9D93 - chains Pa and Pc of the 45 polymer chains in the assembly; structure by electron microscopy, 2.85 A resolution.

[Chain Pa (and Pc)]
Protein: Tail spike, gp29
From: Mycobacterium phage Bxb1
Notes: chain Pc of this document is another copy of the same molecule, construct and numbering; everything in this record applies to it too
UniProtKB: Q9B092 (Q9B092_BPMB1); numbering as in UniProt (aligned over 1-617)
Chain sequence (617 residues; each row starts with the number of its first residue):
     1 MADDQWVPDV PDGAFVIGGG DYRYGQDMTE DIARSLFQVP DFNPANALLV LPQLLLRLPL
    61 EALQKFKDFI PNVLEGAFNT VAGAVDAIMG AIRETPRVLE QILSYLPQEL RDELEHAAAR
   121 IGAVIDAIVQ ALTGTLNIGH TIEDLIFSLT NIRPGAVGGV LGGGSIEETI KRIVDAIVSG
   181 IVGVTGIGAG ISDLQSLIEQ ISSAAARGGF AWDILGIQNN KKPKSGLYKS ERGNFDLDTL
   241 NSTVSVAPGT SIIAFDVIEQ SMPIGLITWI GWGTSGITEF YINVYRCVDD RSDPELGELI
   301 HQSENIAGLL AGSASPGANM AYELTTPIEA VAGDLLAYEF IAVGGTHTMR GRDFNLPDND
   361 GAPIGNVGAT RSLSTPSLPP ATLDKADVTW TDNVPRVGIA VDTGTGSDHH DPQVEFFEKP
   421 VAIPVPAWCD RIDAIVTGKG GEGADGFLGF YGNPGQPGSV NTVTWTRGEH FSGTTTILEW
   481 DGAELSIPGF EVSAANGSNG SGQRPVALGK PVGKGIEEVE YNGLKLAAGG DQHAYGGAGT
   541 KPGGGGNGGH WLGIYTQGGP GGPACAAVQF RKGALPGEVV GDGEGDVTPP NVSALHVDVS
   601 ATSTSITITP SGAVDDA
Disordered / not traced: 1-3, 614-617

[Chain Pa / chain Pc interface]
Residue-residue contacts (147):
  F69(Pa) - F42(Pc)
  F69(Pa) - N43(Pc)
  F69(Pa) - P44(Pc)
  R97(Pa) - V98(Pc)
  Q101(Pa) - V98(Pc)
  Q101(Pa) - L99(Pc)
  I102(Pa) - I102(Pc)  hydrophobic
  Y105(Pa) - I102(Pc)  hydrophobic
  Y105(Pa) - L103(Pc)  hydrophobic
  Y105(Pa) - L106(Pc)  hydrogen bond (side chain-backbone)
  Y105(Pa) - P107(Pc)
  Y105(Pa) - Q108(Pc)
  Y105(Pa) - R111(Pc)  hydrogen bond (backbone-side chain)
  L106(Pa) - L106(Pc)  hydrophobic
  L110(Pa) - R111(Pc)
  L110(Pa) - L114(Pc)
  E113(Pa) - A118(Pc)
  L114(Pa) - L114(Pc)
  A117(Pa) - I121(Pc)
  R120(Pa) - I125(Pc)
  I121(Pa) - I121(Pc)  hydrophobic
  V124(Pa) - I125(Pc)  hydrophobic
  V124(Pa) - I142(Pc)  hydrophobic
  A127(Pa) - I142(Pc)  hydrophobic
  I128(Pa) - L149(Pc)  hydrophobic
  A131(Pa) - L149(Pc)  hydrophobic
  A131(Pa) - T150(Pc)
  L132(Pa) - L149(Pc)
  T133(Pa) - G553(Pc)
  T133(Pa) - I554(Pc)  hydrogen bond (backbone-backbone)
  G134(Pa) - G553(Pc)
  T135(Pa) - L552(Pc)
  T135(Pa) - G553(Pc)
  D144(Pa) - L552(Pc)
  F147(Pa) - Y535(Pc)  hydrophobic
  F147(Pa) - H550(Pc)
  F147(Pa) - L552(Pc)  hydrophobic
  F147(Pa) - Y555(Pc)  hydrophobic
  N151(Pa) - Y535(Pc)
  N151(Pa) - Y555(Pc)  hydrogen bond (backbone-side chain)
  I152(Pa) - Y555(Pc)
  R153(Pa) - I554(Pc)
  R153(Pa) - Y555(Pc)
  A156(Pa) - L149(Pc)
  A156(Pa) - T150(Pc)
  A156(Pa) - N151(Pc)  hydrogen bond (backbone-backbone)
  A156(Pa) - I152(Pc)  hydrogen bond (backbone-backbone)
  V157(Pa) - I152(Pc)
  G158(Pa) - I152(Pc)  hydrogen bond (backbone-backbone)
  G158(Pa) - P154(Pc)
  G159(Pa) - P154(Pc)
  V160(Pa) - E167(Pc)
  V160(Pa) - K171(Pc)
  L161(Pa) - V174(Pc)  hydrophobic
  L161(Pa) - A189(Pc)
  L161(Pa) - I191(Pc)  hydrophobic
  I166(Pa) - I166(Pc)  hydrophobic
  I166(Pa) - I170(Pc)  hydrophobic
  T169(Pa) - I170(Pc)
  R172(Pa) - I191(Pc)
  I173(Pa) - I170(Pc)  hydrophobic
  I173(Pa) - I191(Pc)  hydrophobic
  I173(Pa) - L194(Pc)
  A176(Pa) - I191(Pc)  hydrophobic
  A176(Pa) - Q195(Pc)
  I177(Pa) - L194(Pc)  hydrophobic
  I177(Pa) - I198(Pc)  hydrophobic
  S179(Pa) - Q195(Pc)
  G180(Pa) - Q195(Pc)
  G180(Pa) - I198(Pc)
  G180(Pa) - E199(Pc)
  I181(Pa) - I198(Pc)  hydrophobic
  I181(Pa) - S202(Pc)  hydrogen bond (backbone-side chain)
  G188(Pa) - K541(Pc)  hydrogen bond (backbone-side chain)
  A189(Pa) - K541(Pc)
  S192(Pa) - A527(Pc)
  S192(Pa) - K541(Pc)  hydrogen bond (side chain-backbone)
  D193(Pa) - E418(Pc)
  D193(Pa) - K541(Pc)  salt bridge
  S196(Pa) - F416(Pc)
  S196(Pa) - A527(Pc)
  L197(Pa) - F416(Pc)  hydrophobic
  E199(Pa) - K525(Pc)  salt bridge
  Q200(Pa) - V414(Pc)
  I201(Pa) - S202(Pc)
  I201(Pa) - A205(Pc)
  A204(Pa) - A205(Pc)
  A204(Pa) - G209(Pc)
  A205(Pa) - A205(Pc)
  R207(Pa) - W212(Pc)
  R207(Pa) - D411(Pc)
  G208(Pa) - G208(Pc)
  F210(Pa) - W212(Pc)  hydrophobic
  A211(Pa) - W212(Pc)
  A211(Pa) - L215(Pc)  hydrophobic
  I214(Pa) - W212(Pc)  hydrophobic
  I217(Pa) - A332(Pc)  hydrophobic
  N219(Pa) - G333(Pc)
  N220(Pa) - V257(Pc)
  N220(Pa) - E259(Pc)  hydrogen bond (side chain-backbone)
  N220(Pa) - G333(Pc)
  K221(Pa) - V257(Pc)
  K222(Pa) - G233(Pc)  hydrogen bond (side chain-backbone)
  K222(Pa) - N234(Pc)
  K222(Pa) - D256(Pc)  salt bridge
  K222(Pa) - V257(Pc)
  K222(Pa) - E259(Pc)
  P223(Pa) - V257(Pc)
  K224(Pa) - N234(Pc)
  K224(Pa) - F255(Pc)  hydrogen bond (side chain-backbone)
  K224(Pa) - V367(Pc)  hydrogen bond (side chain-backbone)
  L227(Pa) - A362(Pc)
  L227(Pa) - P363(Pc)
  L227(Pa) - I364(Pc)
  L227(Pa) - N366(Pc)
  L227(Pa) - V367(Pc)  hydrophobic
  Y228(Pa) - G361(Pc)
  Y228(Pa) - A362(Pc)  hydrophobic
  K229(Pa) - D289(Pc)  salt bridge
  K229(Pa) - G333(Pc)  hydrogen bond (side chain-backbone)
  L237(Pa) - F354(Pc)
  D238(Pa) - F235(Pc)
  D238(Pa) - T239(Pc)  hydrogen bond
  D238(Pa) - R352(Pc)  hydrogen bond (backbone-side chain)
  D238(Pa) - F354(Pc)
  T239(Pa) - T239(Pc)
  L240(Pa) - R352(Pc)
  I270(Pa) - L356(Pc)  hydrophobic
  I270(Pa) - P357(Pc)  hydrophobic
  G317(Pa) - P357(Pc)
  A318(Pa) - P357(Pc)  hydrophobic
  N319(Pa) - P357(Pc)  hydrogen bond (side chain-backbone)
  N319(Pa) - D358(Pc)  hydrogen bond (side chain-backbone)
  N319(Pa) - N359(Pc)
  R350(Pa) - N355(Pc)  hydrogen bond (side chain-backbone)
  T405(Pa) - D289(Pc)  hydrogen bond (side chain-backbone)
  T405(Pa) - P363(Pc)
  G530(Pa) - R172(Pc)
  D531(Pa) - G162(Pc)
  D531(Pa) - R172(Pc)  hydrogen bond (backbone-side chain)
  Q532(Pa) - G162(Pc)
  H533(Pa) - G162(Pc)  hydrogen bond (backbone-backbone)
  H533(Pa) - G164(Pc)
  H533(Pa) - E168(Pc)  salt bridge
  H533(Pa) - R172(Pc)
  T540(Pa) - L161(Pc)
  T540(Pa) - G162(Pc)
Also at the interface, not in a pair above, chain Pa (93 interface residues in all): V98, P107, A123, H140, G155, I170, T185, G190, L215, P316, E518, A534
Also at the interface, not in a pair above, chain Pc (95 interface residues in all): E115, L145, I146, V157, G163, I177, T185, I201, A211, I258, L335, K510, A528, G529, P542

[Overview]
Chain Pa and chain Pc form an interface of 93 and 95 residues respectively, with 23 hydrogen bonds and 5 salt
bridges. Polar contacts include D193(Pa)-K541(Pc), E199(Pa)-K525(Pc) and K222(Pa)-D256(Pc).
Chain Pa and chain Pc are both Tail spike, gp29 (Mycobacterium phage Bxb1); the structure, Mycobacteriophage
Bxb1 tail tip - Composite map and model, was determined by electron microscopy, deposited together with 9D9W,
9D94, 9D9L and 9D9X.
